PDB entry 7VDM | electron microscopy, 2.98 A resolution | chains A and S of the 6 polymer chains in the assembly

== Chain A ==
Protein: Guanine nucleotide-binding protein G(i) subunit alpha-1
Source organism: Homo sapiens
UniProt: P63096 (GNAI1_HUMAN); residue numbers follow UniProt; this construct covers 1-354
Sequence (354 residues; numbered 1 to 354; the number before each row is that of its first residue):
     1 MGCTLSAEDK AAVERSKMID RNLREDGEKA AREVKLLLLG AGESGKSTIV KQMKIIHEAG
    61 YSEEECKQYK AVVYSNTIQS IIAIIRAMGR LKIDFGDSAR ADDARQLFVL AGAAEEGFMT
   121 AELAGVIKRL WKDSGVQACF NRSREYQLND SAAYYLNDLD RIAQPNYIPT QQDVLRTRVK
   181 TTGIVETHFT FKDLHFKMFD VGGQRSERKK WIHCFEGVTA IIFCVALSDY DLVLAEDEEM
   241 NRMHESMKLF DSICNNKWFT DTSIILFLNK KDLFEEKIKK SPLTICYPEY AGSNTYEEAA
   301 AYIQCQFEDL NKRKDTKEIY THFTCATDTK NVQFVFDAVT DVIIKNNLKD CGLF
Unresolved in the structure: 1-4, 56-181, 234-240
UniProt features mapped onto this chain:
  - region: Lys35 to Thr48 (G1 motif), Asp173 to Thr181 (G2 motif), Phe196 to Arg205 (G3 motif), Ile265 to Asp272 (G4 motif), Thr324 to Thr329 (G5 motif)
  - binding site (GTP): Glu43 to Thr48, Ser151, Leu175 to Thr181, Asp200 to Gln204, Asn269 to Asp272, Ala326
  - binding site (Mg(2+)): Ser47, Thr181
  - modified residue: Arg178 (ADP-ribosylarginine), Gln204 (Deamidated glutamine), Cys351 (ADP-ribosylcysteine)
  - lipidation: Gly2 (N-myristoyl glycine), Cys3 (S-palmitoyl cysteine)
  - natural variant: Gly40 (G40C: In NEDHISB; G40R: In NEDHISB), Gly45 (G45D: In NEDHISB), Thr48 (T48I: In NEDHISB; T48K: In NEDHISB), Gln52 (Q52P: In NEDHISB), Ser75 (deletion: In NEDHISB; uncertain significance), Gln172 (deletion: In NEDHISB), Asp173 (D173V: In NEDHISB), Glu186 to Phe189 (deletion: In NEDHISB; uncertain significance), Cys224 (C224Y: In NEDHISB), Lys270 (K270N: In NEDHISB; K270R: In NEDHISB), Asp272 (D272G: In NEDHISB), Ala326 (A326P: In NEDHISB), 1 further natural variant entry in UniProt
  - mutagenesis: Gly42 (G42R: Abolishes switch to an activated conformation and dissociation from beta and gamma subunits upon GTP binding. Abolishes interaction with RGS family members), Glu116 (E116L: Enhances interaction (inactive GDP-bound) with RGS14), Gln147 (Q147L: Enhances interaction (inactive GDP-bound) with RGS14), Glu245 (E245L: Enhances interaction (inactive GDP-bound) with RGS14)

== Chain S ==
Protein: scFv
Source organism: Homo sapiens
Notes: antibody fragment or engineered binder
Sequence (285 residues; row label = number of the first residue in the row; note: 1 number in that range is skipped by the numbering (no residue carries it; nothing is unmodelled there); a row labelled like 120A-120N holds insertion residues (120A, then the next letters in order); numbers below 1 keep their minus sign (Met-36 is residue -36)):
   -36 MLLVNQSHQG FNKEHTSKMV SAIVLYVLLA AAAHSAFAVQ LVESGGGLVQ PGGSRKLSCS
    24 ASGFAFSSFG MHWVRQAPEK GLEWVAYISS GSGTIYYADT VKGRFTISRD DPKNTLFLQM
    84 TSLRSEDTAM YYCVRSIYYY GSSPFDFWGQ GTTLTVS
120A-120N AGGGGSGGGGSGGG
   122 GSADIVMTQA TSSVPVTPGE SVSISCRSSK SLLHSNGNTY LYWFLQRPGQ SPQLLIYRMS
   182 NLASGVPDRF SGSGSGTAFT LTISRLEAED VGVYYCMQHL EYPLTFGAGT KLEL
Unresolved in the structure: -36 to 1, 120A-120N, 122-124, 235
Disulfide bonds: Cys147-Cys217

== Chain A / chain S interface ==
Residue-residue contacts (25; chain A residue first):
  Ser6(A) with His155(S), hydrogen bond; Asn157(S), hydrogen bond; Tyr161(S), hydrogen bond
  Ala7(A) with His220(S); Leu221(S); Tyr223(S), hydrophobic
  Glu8(A) with Tyr101(S); Pro107(S); Tyr161(S); Tyr163(S), hydrogen bond; Arg179(S), salt bridge; His220(S), salt bridge
  Asp9(A) with Asn157(S), hydrogen bond; Tyr161(S)
  Ala11(A) with Tyr50(S); Tyr101(S), hydrophobic
  Ala12(A) with Tyr101(S)
  Glu14(A) with Ser52(S), hydrogen bond; Ser53(S); Gly56(S), hydrogen bond (side chain-backbone); Thr57(S), hydrogen bond
  Arg15(A) with Tyr101(S); Tyr102(S)
  Met18(A) with Ser53(S), hydrogen bond; Gly54(S)
Interface residues without a listed pair, chain A (11 interface residues in all): Leu5, Lys10
Interface residues without a listed pair, chain S (22 interface residues in all): Ser30, Ser31, Tyr59, Ile100, Glu222

== Summary ==
Chain A and chain S form an interface of 11 and 22 residues respectively, with 9 hydrogen bonds and 2 salt
bridges. Polar contacts include Glu8(A)-Arg179(S), Glu8(A)-His220(S) and Ser6(A)-His155(S).
Here chain A is Guanine nucleotide-binding protein G(i) subunit alpha-1 and chain S is scFv, both from Homo
sapiens. Entry 7VDM (Cryo-EM structure of pseudoallergen receptor MRGPRX2 complex with substance P) was
determined by electron microscopy together with 7VDH, 7VDL, 7VUY, 7VUZ, 7VV0, 7VV3, 7VV4 and 7VV5 from the
same study.
